PDB entry 7XR3 | electron microscopy, 3.70 A resolution | chains I and Z of the 11 polymer chains in the assembly

# Chain I
Molecule: VP3
Organism: Scylla serrata reovirus SZ-2007
UniProtKB: E9LEU6 (E9LEU6_9REOV); numbering as in UniProt (aligned over 1-854)
Amino-acid sequence (854 residues; row label = number of the first residue in the row):
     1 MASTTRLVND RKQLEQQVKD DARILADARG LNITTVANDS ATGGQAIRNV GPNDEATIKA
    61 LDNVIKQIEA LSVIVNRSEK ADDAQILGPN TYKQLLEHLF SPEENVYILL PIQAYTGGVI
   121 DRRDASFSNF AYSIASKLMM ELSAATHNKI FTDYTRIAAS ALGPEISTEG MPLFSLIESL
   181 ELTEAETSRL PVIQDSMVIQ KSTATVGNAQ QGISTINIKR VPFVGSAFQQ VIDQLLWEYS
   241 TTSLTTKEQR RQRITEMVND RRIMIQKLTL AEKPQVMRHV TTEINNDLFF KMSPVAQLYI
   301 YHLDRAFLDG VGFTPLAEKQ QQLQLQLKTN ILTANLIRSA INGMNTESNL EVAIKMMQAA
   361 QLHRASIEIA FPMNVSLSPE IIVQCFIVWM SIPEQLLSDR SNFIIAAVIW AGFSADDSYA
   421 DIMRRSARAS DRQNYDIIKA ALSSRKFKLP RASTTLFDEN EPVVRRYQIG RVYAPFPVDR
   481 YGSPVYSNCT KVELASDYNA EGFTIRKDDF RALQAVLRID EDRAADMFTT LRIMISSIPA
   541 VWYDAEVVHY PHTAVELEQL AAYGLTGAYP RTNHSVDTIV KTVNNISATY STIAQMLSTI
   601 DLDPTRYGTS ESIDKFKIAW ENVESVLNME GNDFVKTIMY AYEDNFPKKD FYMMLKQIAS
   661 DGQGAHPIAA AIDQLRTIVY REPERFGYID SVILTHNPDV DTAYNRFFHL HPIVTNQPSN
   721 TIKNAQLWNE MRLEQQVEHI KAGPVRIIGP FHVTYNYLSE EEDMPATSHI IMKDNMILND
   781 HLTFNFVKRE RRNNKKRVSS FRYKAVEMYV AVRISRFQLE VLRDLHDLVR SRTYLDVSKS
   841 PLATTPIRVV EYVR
Not modelled in the structure: 1-60

# Chain Z
Molecule: VP1
Organism: Scylla serrata reovirus SZ-2007
UniProtKB: G9BD97 (G9BD97_9REOV); residues 1-1425 here = UniProt positions 1-1425
Amino-acid sequence (1425 residues; each row starts with the number of its first residue):
     1 MRIMAQRLKE LQREIDKKKK ERIAEAYLSS VEVTNSSPSL SKQDDALTLP KVSPFLDSTP
    61 FTTLHNSLYG QQIHSIDDEL AQICKLEYEL QTQIADEQIT ALKHFLTIRT GSPQEIQYVD
   121 KEWMKSNQHV PSFLGDVKLM FGDTAGKFRS TSKSVDSIHS ITSDVQVTRK KQTRSQIRNS
   181 YRVQKKHKVQ QPLKPNTLYV YKYKGLPRVV LRFVPKVDTT SNSNSSSASD SKKDKDAFSC
   241 DDLSPTWKYI LTEAKRAFPD RSYSDCIHPM TWEEWLEENQ DHVKVLTQYA HQLDYVTLLQ
   301 DFNLYVSGGA SRVRNIDMST LPTSINVLDH FELYGDASMK EYVRSGEWYG LLREIEQEGM
   361 TVNESEKVFA NPDTYVLNVK KYFLRRFQQE IASTGMTPLT DELLNIMFVH WNIIVTAEPK
   421 LQVIKDDLLK YYSRYGVDAT FDYNMKRSEM TVVTRGHLLA HKVLECALRI VETIYTYDIQ
   481 DETFKDILID LGRLIMRDPI YGTTTVRDAT TVMKQLMYTQ GTQFRRIMFK KYDYSNFNEK
   541 LVLKGEQMTN EPPTLLATTH YEEMDKKRID ALIKANQRAG NILSQSSIER CRYTDSLDLV
   601 GDANRYFSAL TTLEAVAGFA SSDLLSGFID SNESIEFTGT AHLRKLLYHS VREQITTLNT
   661 STVPRPSLPK VLLSSAKDTA SASIEPLTFR IYKTTPEYDG ESLNLVESTV EMSTRQKKPN
   721 LMKAAEILRS TVTTNQEMII SGGTRAVQGG KGARAVYPTK QPYHIAGSLL FHKVDTIVNA
   781 NKKYRGVSNK YGQGISNAIP HIGVPEIIAV SSDGMAICLA LDVSAFDVAQ KYTEADIELA
   841 MRDGFLDSEI SMISGETVLE RMNPADLANN LLTNTPPRYK YQTALGDIII LQHDNRSGVP
   901 WTGTQNDLVN VSNHHMAYDE YKKRVAELQR QGKISIDVND KHHIVRVFGD DSTFIMTYDE
   961 PPSAEEVHLM CATFVESYQD TAGTLGFAIN ARKGMIGRYG SEYLKNSAIY GNIKSVNQVK
  1021 FRGSEKSASY HFGVSEKVSM IRDITDLTIT RGCDETRKWK YNLMMLPVDL TTRAGAFRMH
  1081 NLCSIMTGVG KMYLGGTLNN KLIASYHGSS FGWNFDDNLI KTANSIGAIS DSSYDAISTK
  1141 ITNLADFKDS QQRITRDIIT SGRLPQHLNR YGKSNILRHI LASAAMGPLS QIEKNVNAYN
  1201 VVMGILNGKL EAPTVLERLN MGFKYVVMSD LKQDDYSPYS CQGLQYRRML VHWGLNDSRI
  1261 TSFDPKGKLQ HLLAKNSQIL PIHFDIEFVY RLYLQAGTMG FLQVMSYYQL PDTLTHEMLA
  1321 AVVALELQLG NDKYAVDMGV YSSQAGQIRI NDALMDSIIQ HRRGPPLPII DRTLNRLLLH
  1381 TYMLMFGLMG KSIDSTKIDP TLSWRAILES NDQRIAQLSE LLTAV
Not modelled in the structure: 1-51, 142-179, 222-237

# How chain I and chain Z interact
Pairs across the interface (14; chain I residue first):
  E318(I) - P1400(Z)
  E318(I) - T1401(Z)
  Q320(I) - W1404(Z)
  Q321(I) - G1364(Z)
  Q321(I) - P1400(Z)
  Q321(I) - S1403(Z)  hydrogen bond
  Q321(I) - W1404(Z)
  Q322(I) - R1363(Z)
  Q324(I) - P1365(Z)
  L325(I) - R1363(Z)
  L325(I) - G1364(Z)
  L325(I) - P1365(Z)
  I331(I) - N1411(Z)
  L332(I) - I1415(Z)  hydrophobic
Interface residues without a listed pair, chain I (10 interface residues in all): A317, N342
Interface residues without a listed pair, chain Z (10 interface residues in all): L1418

# In short
Chain I and chain Z each contribute 10 residues to their interface; the contacts include 1 hydrogen bond. The
hydrogen-bonded pair is Q321(I)-S1403(Z).
Here chain I is VP3 and chain Z is VP1, both from Scylla serrata reovirus SZ-2007. Entry 7XR3 (3.4 Angstrom
cryoEM D5 reconstruction of mud crab reovirus) was determined by electron microscopy (same publication as
7XR2).
